PDB entry 8I7R | electron microscopy, 6.50 A resolution (low resolution: residue-level contacts below are approximate; hydrogen-bond / salt-bridge calls are withheld) | chains F7 and F8 of the 450 polymer chains in the assembly

== Chain F7 (and F8) ==
Protein: Tektin-5
Organism: Mus musculus
Notes: chain F8 of this document is another copy of the same molecule, construct and numbering; everything in this record applies to it too
Reference sequence: G5E8A8 (TEKT5_MOUSE); residues 1-557 here = UniProt positions 1-557
Chain sequence (557 residues; row label = number of the first residue in the row):
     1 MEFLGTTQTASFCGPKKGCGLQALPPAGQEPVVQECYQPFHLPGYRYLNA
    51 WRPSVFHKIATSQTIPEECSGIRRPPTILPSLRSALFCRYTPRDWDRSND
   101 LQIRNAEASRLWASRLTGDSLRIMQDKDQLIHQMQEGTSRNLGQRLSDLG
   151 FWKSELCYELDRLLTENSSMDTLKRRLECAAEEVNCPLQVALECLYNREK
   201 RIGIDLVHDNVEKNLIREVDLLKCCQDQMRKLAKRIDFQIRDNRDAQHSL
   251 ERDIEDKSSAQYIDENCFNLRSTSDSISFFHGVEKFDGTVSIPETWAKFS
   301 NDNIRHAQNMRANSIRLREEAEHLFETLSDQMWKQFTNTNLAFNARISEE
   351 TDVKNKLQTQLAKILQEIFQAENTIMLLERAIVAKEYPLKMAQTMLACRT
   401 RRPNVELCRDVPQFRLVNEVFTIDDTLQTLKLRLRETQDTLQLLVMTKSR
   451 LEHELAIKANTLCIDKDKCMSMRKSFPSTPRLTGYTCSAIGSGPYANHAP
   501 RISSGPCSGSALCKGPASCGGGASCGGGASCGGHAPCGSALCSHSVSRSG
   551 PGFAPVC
Unresolved in the structure: 1-88, 478-557 (chain F8: 1-170, 238-315, 478-557)
Curated features (UniProtKB/Swiss-Prot):
  - region: Cys-507 to Leu-541 (6 X 6 AA approximate tandem repeats of C-[GSK]-G-[GSPH]-A-[SLP])

== Chain F7 / chain F8 interface ==
Residue-residue contacts (66):
  Arg-89(F7) with Gly-203(F8); Ile-204(F8); Leu-206(F8); His-208(F8)
  Tyr-90(F7) with Ile-204(F8); Val-207(F8); His-208(F8)
  Thr-91(F7) with Val-207(F8); His-208(F8)
  Pro-92(F7) with Val-207(F8)
  Trp-95(F7) with Val-353(F8)
  Gln-102(F7) with Arg-450(F8)
  Ile-103(F7) with Lys-356(F8)
  Glu-107(F7) with Lys-363(F8)
  Ser-109(F7) with Leu-443(F8)
  Arg-110(F7) with Lys-363(F8); Ile-364(F8); Glu-367(F8)
  Leu-116(F7) with Glu-436(F8); Thr-440(F8)
  Thr-117(F7) with Thr-374(F8)
  Ile-123(F7) with Leu-430(F8)
  Met-124(F7) with Ala-381(F8); Leu-430(F8)
  Lys-127(F7) with Thr-426(F8); Thr-429(F8)
  Asp-128(F7) with Lys-385(F8)
  Thr-138(F7) with Leu-416(F8)
  Asn-141(F7) with Val-411(F8); Pro-412(F8); Arg-415(F8)
  Arg-145(F7) with Asp-410(F8)
  Asp-256(F7) with Pro-403(F8); Asn-404(F8); Glu-406(F8)
  Lys-257(F7) with Glu-406(F8)
  Ser-259(F7) with Arg-402(F8); Pro-403(F8)
  Ala-260(F7) with Arg-402(F8); Glu-406(F8)
  Ile-263(F7) with Arg-399(F8); Arg-402(F8)
  Asp-264(F7) with Arg-402(F8)
  Cys-267(F7) with Arg-399(F8)
  Ser-272(F7) with Met-391(F8)
  Ser-276(F7) with Thr-394(F8)
  Ile-277(F7) with Lys-390(F8); Met-391(F8); Thr-394(F8)
  Ser-278(F7) with Lys-390(F8)
  Phe-279(F7) with Lys-390(F8)
  Phe-280(F7) with Lys-390(F8); Gln-393(F8); Thr-394(F8)
  His-281(F7) with Gln-393(F8)
  Glu-284(F7) with Phe-421(F8)
  Phe-286(F7) with Thr-400(F8)
  Thr-289(F7) with Leu-407(F8); Arg-409(F8)
  Val-290(F7) with Arg-409(F8)
  Ser-291(F7) with Arg-409(F8)
  Ile-292(F7) with Arg-409(F8)
  Trp-296(F7) with Val-405(F8); Glu-406(F8); Leu-407(F8); Arg-409(F8)
Other interface residues (no listed pair), chain F7 (51 interface residues in all): Leu-101, Trp-112, Ala-113, Ser-120, Leu-121, Ile-131, Gly-137, Thr-273, Val-283, Gly-288, Pro-293
Other interface residues (no listed pair), chain F8 (55 interface residues in all): Asp-205, Asp-209, Gln-360, Gln-366, Leu-377, Leu-378, Tyr-387, Ala-397, Arg-401, Gln-413, Val-417, Ile-423, Arg-433, Thr-447, Glu-454, Lys-458

== Summary ==
Chain F7 and chain F8 form an interface of 51 and 55 residues respectively.
Chain F7 and chain F8 are both Tektin-5 (Mus musculus); the structure, In situ structure of axonemal doublet
microtubules in mouse sperm with 48-nm repeat, was determined by electron microscopy, deposited together with
8I7O.
